Entry 7OAR (X-ray diffraction, 2.58 A resolution); this record covers chains B and C of the 3 polymer chains in the assembly.

Chain B:
Protein: Pif1 helicase
Organism: Thermus oshimai
Sequence (450 residues; row label = number of the first residue in the row):
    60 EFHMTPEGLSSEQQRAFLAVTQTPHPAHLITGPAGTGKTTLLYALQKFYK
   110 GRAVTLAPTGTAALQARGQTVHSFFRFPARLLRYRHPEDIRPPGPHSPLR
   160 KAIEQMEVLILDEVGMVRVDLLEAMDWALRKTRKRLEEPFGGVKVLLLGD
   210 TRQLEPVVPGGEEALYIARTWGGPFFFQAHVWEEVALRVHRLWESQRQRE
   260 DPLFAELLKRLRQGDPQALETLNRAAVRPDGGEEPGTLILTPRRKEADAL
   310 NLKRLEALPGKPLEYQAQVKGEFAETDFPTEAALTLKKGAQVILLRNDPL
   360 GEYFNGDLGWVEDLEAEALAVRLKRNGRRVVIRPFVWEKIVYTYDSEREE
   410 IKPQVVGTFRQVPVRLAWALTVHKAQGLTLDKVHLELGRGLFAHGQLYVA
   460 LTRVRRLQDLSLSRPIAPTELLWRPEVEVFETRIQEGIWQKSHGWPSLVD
Not modelled in the structure: 60-65, 396-418, 502-509
Bound ions: Mg2+: Thr-98 (together with ADP)
Ligand contacts:
  - ADP (adenosine-5'-diphosphate): Gly-67, Leu-68, Ser-69, Gln-72, Pro-92, Ala-93, Gly-94, Thr-95, Gly-96, Lys-97, Thr-98, Thr-99, Gln-255, Arg-256, Arg-258, Gly-436, Thr-438
  - tetrafluoroaluminate (ALF): Pro-92, Ala-93, Gly-94, Lys-97, Thr-98, Glu-172, Gln-212, Arg-256, Gly-436, Leu-437, Arg-462
Reported in the primary citation:
  - binding site for the 29-nt DNA strand (chain C): Gln-327, Lys-329, Arg-355, Arg-392, Phe-394, Val-395, Glu-397, Arg-419
  - mutagenesis - R135A, R150A, R355A: abolished catalytic activity on G4 unfolding
  - mutagenesis - R150A, R355A, E397H, E397L, R419A: decreased catalytic activity on dsDNA
  - mutagenesis - Q327A, K329A, R392A, E397A: unchanged catalytic activity on dsDNA
  - mutagenesis - E397D: unchanged catalytic activity
  - mutagenesis - Q327A, K329A, R392A, R419A: decreased catalytic activity on G4
  - mutagenesis - E397A (2.5-fold), E397H, E397L: increased catalytic activity on G4

Chain C:
Molecule: 29-nt DNA strand
Sequence (29 nucleotides; numbered 1 to 29; the number before each row is that of its first residue):
     1 TTTTTTGGGTGGGTGGGTGGGTTTTTTTT
Not modelled in the structure: 29
Bound ions: K+ site 1: DG7, DG8, DG11, DG12, DG15, DG16, DG19, DG20; K+ site 2: DG8, DG9, DG12, DG13, DG16, DG17, DG20, DG21; K+ site 3 near DG17 (its only coordinating residue here)

How chain B and chain C interact:
Contacting residue pairs (37):
  Pro-117(B) with DT26(C), sugar contact
  Thr-118(B) with DT25(C), phosphate contact; DT26(C), phosphate contact
  Gly-119(B) with DT26(C), hydrogen bond to the phosphate
  Thr-129(B) with DT26(C), phosphate contact; DT27(C), hydrogen bond to the phosphate
  His-131(B) with DT26(C), sugar contact; DT27(C), sugar contact
  Ser-132(B) with DT27(C), phosphate contact; DT28(C), hydrogen bond to the phosphate
  Arg-135(B) with DT28(C), salt bridge to the phosphate
  Ala-138(B) with DT26(C), base contact
  Val-216(B) with DT24(C), sugar contact; DT25(C), base contact
  Val-217(B) with DT24(C), base contact
  Pro-218(B) with DT24(C), base contact; DT25(C), base contact
  Gly-219(B) with DT23(C), phosphate contact; DT24(C), base contact
  Pro-301(B) with DT24(C), sugar contact
  Arg-302(B) with DT23(C), hydrogen bond to the base; DT24(C), phosphate contact
  Arg-303(B) with DT24(C), salt bridge to the phosphate; DT25(C), salt bridge to the phosphate
  Lys-304(B) with DG9(C), phosphate contact; DT10(C), salt bridge to the phosphate
  Asp-336(B) with DT27(C), base contact
  Arg-355(B) with DT28(C), salt bridge to the phosphate
  Thr-430(B) with DT24(C), phosphate contact; DT25(C), hydrogen bond to the phosphate
  His-432(B) with DT24(C), hydrogen bond to the sugar; DT25(C), sugar contact
  Lys-433(B) with DT25(C), salt bridge to the phosphate
  Arg-448(B) with DG9(C), hydrogen bond to the base; DT22(C), hydrogen bond to the base
  Phe-451(B) with DT23(C), stacking on the base; DT24(C), base contact
Also at the interface, not in a pair above, chain B (24 interface residues in all): Arg-139
Also at the interface, not in a pair above, chain C (10 interface residues in all): DG21

In short:
24 residues of chain B face 10 of chain C across their interface, with 8 hydrogen bonds, 6 salt bridges and 1
aromatic stacking contact. Among the polar pairs are Arg-302(B)/DT23(C), Arg-448(B)/DG9(C) and
Arg-448(B)/DT22(C). The paper reports a binding site for the 29-nt DNA strand (chain C) at Gln-327(B),
Lys-329(B) and Arg-355(B) among others; R150A, R355A and E397H of chain B, among others, reduce catalytic
activity on dsDNA; 11 substitutions were tested in all.
Here chain B is Pif1 helicase (Thermus oshimai) and chain C is a 29-nt DNA strand. Entry 7OAR (Crystal
structure of helicase Pif1 from Thermus oshimai in complex with parallel G-quadruplex) was determined by X-ray
diffraction.
